PDB entry 7O1U | X-ray diffraction, 1.70 A resolution | chain A

# Chain A
Name: Furin
Organism: Homo sapiens
Notes: EC 3.4.21.75
UniProt: P09958 (FURIN_HUMAN); residue numbers follow UniProt; this construct covers 108-574
Sequence (480 residues; each row starts with the number of its first residue):
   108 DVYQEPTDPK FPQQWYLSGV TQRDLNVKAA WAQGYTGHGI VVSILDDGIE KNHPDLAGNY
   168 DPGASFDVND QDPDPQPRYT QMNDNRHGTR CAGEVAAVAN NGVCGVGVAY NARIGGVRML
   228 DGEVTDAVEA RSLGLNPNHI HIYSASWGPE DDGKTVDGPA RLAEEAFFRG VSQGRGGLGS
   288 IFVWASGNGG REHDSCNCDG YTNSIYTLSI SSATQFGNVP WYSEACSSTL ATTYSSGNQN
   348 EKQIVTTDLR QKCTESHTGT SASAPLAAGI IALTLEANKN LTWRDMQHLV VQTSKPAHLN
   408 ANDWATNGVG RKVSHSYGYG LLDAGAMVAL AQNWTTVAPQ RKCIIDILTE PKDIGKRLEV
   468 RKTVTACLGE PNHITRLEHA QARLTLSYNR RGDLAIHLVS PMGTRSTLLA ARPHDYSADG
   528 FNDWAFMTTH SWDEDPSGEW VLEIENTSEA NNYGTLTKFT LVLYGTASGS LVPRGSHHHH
Unresolved in the structure: 108-109, 582-587
Disulfide bonds: Cys-211/Cys-360, Cys-303/Cys-333, Cys-450/Cys-474
Covalently attached groups: N-acetylglucosamine (NAG) linked to Asn-387
Sequence notes: expression tag (575-587)
Bound ions: Ca2+ site 1: Asp-115, Asp-162, Val-205, Asn-208, Val-210, Gly-212; Ca2+ site 2: Asp-174, Asp-179, Asp-181; Ca2+ site 3: Asp-258, Asp-301, Glu-331; Na+ site 1: Asp-264, Gly-265; Na+ site 2: Thr-309, Ser-311, Thr-314, Ser-316; Na+ site 3 near Thr-413 (its only coordinating residue here)
Small-molecule neighbours: bev241 (UYN; [[(2E)-2-[1-[3-[(E)-N-[[azaniumylidene(azanyl)methyl]amino]-C-methyl-carbonimidoyl]-5-azanyl-phenyl]ethylidene]hydrazinyl]-azanyl-methylidene]azanium): Asp-153, Asp-154, His-194, Leu-227, Asp-228, Gly-229, Val-231, Ser-253, Trp-254, Gly-255, Pro-256, Glu-257, Asp-258, Gly-294, Asp-306
UniProt features mapped onto this chain:
  - motif: Arg-498 to Asp-500 (Cell attachment site)
  - active site (Charge relay system): Asp-153, His-194, Ser-368
  - binding site (Ca(2+)): Asp-115, Asp-162, Asp-174, Asp-179, Asp-181, Val-205, Asn-208, Val-210, Gly-212, Asp-258, Asp-301, Glu-331
  - binding site (substrate): Asp-154, Asp-191, Asn-192, Glu-236, Ser-253 to Asp-258, Asp-264, Ala-292 to Asn-295, Asp-306, Tyr-308, Ser-368
  - glycosylation (N-linked (GlcNAc...) asparagine): Asn-387, Asn-440, Asn-553
  - natural variant: Trp-547 (W547R: In cell line LoVo)
  - mutagenesis: Asp-153 (D153N: Loss of catalytic activity and propeptide first cleavage. Abnormal accumulation in the early secretory pathway)
From the paper describing this entry:
  - binding site for bev241: Asp-153, Leu-227, Gly-229, Ser-253, Pro-256, Ala-292, Asp-306
  - Na+ coordination: Ser-316
  - conformationally variable residues (side-chain flip): Ala-292, Thr-309, Ser-316
  - contacts within the chain: Thr-309/Ser-316
  - catalytic residues: Asp-153, Asn-295, Ser-368 (citing earlier work)

# Overview
Ligands of chain A: bev241. N-acetylglucosamine is covalently linked to Asn-387. UniProt lists 3 active-site
residues, 12 Ca2+-binding residues, 18 substrate-binding residues and one mutagenesis site. From the paper:
catalytic residues Asp-153, Asn-295 and Ser-368; a binding site for bev241 at Asp-153, Leu-227 and Gly-229
among others.
Chain A is Furin (Homo sapiens); the structure, X-ray structure of furin in complex with the
guanylhydrazone-based inhibitor 1 (BEV241), was determined by X-ray diffraction together with 7O1W, 7O1Y, 7O20
and 7O22 from the same study.
